PDB entry 3C5Z | X-ray diffraction, 2.55 A resolution | chains B and D of the 8 polymer chains in the assembly

== Chain B ==
Protein: TCR B3K506 Beta Chain
Source organism: Mus musculus
Chain sequence (240 residues; numbered 1 to 240; the number before each row is that of its first residue):
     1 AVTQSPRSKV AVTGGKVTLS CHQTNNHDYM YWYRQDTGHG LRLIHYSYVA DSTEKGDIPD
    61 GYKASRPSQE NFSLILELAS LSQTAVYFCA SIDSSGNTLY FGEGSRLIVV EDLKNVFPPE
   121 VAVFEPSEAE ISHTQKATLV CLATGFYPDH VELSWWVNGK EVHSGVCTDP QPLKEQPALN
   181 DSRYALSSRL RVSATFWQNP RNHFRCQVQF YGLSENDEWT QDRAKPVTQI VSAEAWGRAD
Disulfide bonds: C21-C89, C141-C206

== Chain D ==
Protein: 3K peptide, Linker, and H-2 class II histocompatibility antigen (A beta chain)
Source organism: Mus musculus
Notes: fragment: Fusion protein of ealpha 3K peptide residues 1-13, linker 14-28 and MHC class II Ab
UniProtKB: P14483 (HB2A_MOUSE); residues 29-217 here correspond to UniProt positions 30-218 (UniProt number = residue number + 1)
Chain sequence (217 residues; row label = number of the first residue in the row):
     1 FEAQKAKANK AVDGGGGSLV PRGSGGGGSE RHFVYQFMGE CYFTNGTQRI RYVTRYIYNR
    61 EEYVRYDSDV GEHRAVTELG RPDAEYWNSQ PEILERTRAE LDTVCRHNYE GPETHTSLRR
   121 LEQPNVVISL SRTEALNHHN TLVCSVTDFY PAKIKVRWFR NGQEETVGVS STQLIRNGDW
   181 TFQVLVMLEM TPRRGEVYTC HVEHPSLKSP ITVEWKA
Not modelled in the structure: 15-29
Disulfide bonds: C41-C105, C144-C200
Construct notes: linker (14-28); engineered mutation K216 (Arg217 in P14483)
UniProt features mapped onto this chain:
  - glycosylation: N45 (N-linked (GlcNAc...) asparagine)

== How chain B and chain D interact ==
Pairs across the interface (17; chain B residue first):
  N26(B) with K10(D)
  D28(B) with K10(D), salt bridge
  D93(B) with Y86(D); E92(D); I93(D)
  S94(B) with K7(D); K10(D)
  S95(B) with N9(D), hydrogen bond; K10(D), hydrogen bond (side chain-backbone); E92(D); I93(D); R96(D), hydrogen bond (backbone-side chain)
  G96(B) with K7(D); E92(D)
  N97(B) with E92(D); R96(D)
  T98(B) with E92(D), hydrogen bond
Other interface residues (no listed pair), chain B (9 interface residues in all): Y100
Other interface residues (no listed pair), chain D (8 interface residues in all): W87

== Overview ==
The interface between chain B and chain D involves 9 residues on one side and 8 on the other, with 4 hydrogen
bonds and 1 salt bridge. Polar pairs include D28(B)-K10(D), S95(B)-N9(D) and S95(B)-K10(D).
Here chain B is TCR B3K506 Beta Chain and chain D is 3K peptide, Linker, and H-2 class II histocompatibility
antigen (A beta chain), both from Mus musculus. Entry 3C5Z (Crystal structure of mouse MHC class II I-Ab/3K
peptide complexed with mouse TCR B3K506) was determined by X-ray diffraction (same publication as 3C60 and
3C6L).
